Entry 6C1U (X-ray diffraction, 2.30 A resolution); this record covers chains A and D of the 4 polymer chains in the assembly.

[Chain A]
Molecule: Methyl-CpG-binding domain protein 2
Source organism: Homo sapiens
Reference sequence: Q9UBB5 (MBD2_HUMAN); residue numbers follow UniProt; this construct covers 143-220
Amino-acid sequence (79 residues; each row starts with the number of its first residue):
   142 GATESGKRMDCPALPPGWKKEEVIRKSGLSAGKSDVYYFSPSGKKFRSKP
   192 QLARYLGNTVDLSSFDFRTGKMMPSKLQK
Unresolved in the structure: 142-146, 215-220
Sequence notes: expression tag (142)
Swiss-Prot annotation at these positions:
  - modified residue: Ser181 (Phosphoserine)
Reported in the primary citation:
  - binding site for the 12-nt DNA strand: Arg166, Arg188
  - mutagenesis - R166A, R188A (about 4-fold): decreased binding to mCA

[Chain D]
Molecule: 12-nt DNA strand
Sequence (12 nucleotides; numbered 1 to 12; the number before each row is that of its first residue):
     1 GCCCACACTCCG
Modified positions: 5CM (5-methyl-2'-deoxy-cytidine-5'-monophosphate) at position 6

[Chain A / chain D interface]
Contacting residue pairs (8; chain A residue first):
  Arg188(A) with 5CM_6(D), base contact; DA7(D), base contact
  Ser189(A) with DA5(D), sugar contact; 5CM_6(D), hydrogen bond to the phosphate
  Lys190(A) with DA5(D), phosphate contact
  Pro191(A) with DA5(D), phosphate contact
  Arg195(A) with 5CM_6(D), salt bridge to the phosphate
  Arg209(A) with DC4(D), salt bridge to the phosphate
Interface residues without a listed pair, chain A (7 interface residues in all): Gln192

[Summary]
7 residues of chain A face 4 of chain D across their interface, with 1 hydrogen bond and 2 salt bridges. Among
the polar pairs are Ser189(A)-5CM_6(D), Arg195(A)-5CM_6(D) and Arg209(A)-DC4(D). The paper reports a binding
site for the 12-nt DNA strand at Arg166(A) and Arg188(A); R166A and R188A of chain A reduce binding to mCA.
Here chain A is Methyl-CpG-binding domain protein 2 (Homo sapiens) and chain D is a 12-nt DNA strand. Entry
6C1U (MBD2 in complex with a deoxy-oligonucleotide) was determined by X-ray diffraction, deposited together
with 6CNP, 6CNQ, 6C1A, 6C1T and 6C1V.
